PDB entry 4NWH | X-ray diffraction, 1.65 A resolution | chain A

Chain A:
Name: Lysozyme C
Source organism: Gallus gallus
Notes: EC 3.2.1.17
UniProtKB: P00698 (LYSC_CHICK); residues 1-129 here correspond to UniProt positions 19-147 (UniProt number = residue number + 18)
Sequence (129 residues; numbered 1 to 129; the number before each row is that of its first residue):
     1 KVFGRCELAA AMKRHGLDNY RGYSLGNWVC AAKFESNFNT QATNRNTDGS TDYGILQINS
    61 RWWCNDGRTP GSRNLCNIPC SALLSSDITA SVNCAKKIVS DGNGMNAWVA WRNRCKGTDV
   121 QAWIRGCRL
Disulfide bonds: C6-C127, C30-C115, C64-C80, C76-C94
Metal / ion sites: Na+: S60, C64, S72
Ligand contacts:
  - xenon (XE), molecule 1: M12, I55, L56, I88, S91, V92
  - xenon (XE), molecule 2: T43, N44, R45
Swiss-Prot annotation at these positions:
  - active site: E35, D52
  - binding site (substrate): D101

Overview:
Bound to chain A: xenon. S60, C64 and S72 form the Na+ site. Curated annotation (UniProt) lists active-site
residues E35 and D52 and substrate-binding residue D101.
Chain A is Lysozyme C (Gallus gallus); the structure, Lysozyme UNDER 30 BAR PRESSURE OF XENON, was determined
by X-ray diffraction, deposited together with 4NWE, 4NXA, 4NXC, 4O4T and 4O4Z.
